PDB entry 5UH9 | X-ray diffraction, 4.40 A resolution (low resolution: residue-level contacts below are approximate; hydrogen-bond / salt-bridge calls are withheld) | chains A and B of the 9 polymer chains in the assembly

# Chain A (and B)
Molecule: DNA-directed RNA polymerase subunit alpha
Source organism: Mycobacterium tuberculosis (strain ATCC 25618 / H37Rv)
Notes: EC 2.7.7.6; chain B of this document is another copy of the same molecule, construct and numbering; everything in this record applies to it too
Reference sequence: P9WGZ1 (RPOA_MYCTU); numbering as in UniProt (aligned over 1-347)
Sequence (347 residues; numbered 1 to 347; the number before each row is that of its first residue):
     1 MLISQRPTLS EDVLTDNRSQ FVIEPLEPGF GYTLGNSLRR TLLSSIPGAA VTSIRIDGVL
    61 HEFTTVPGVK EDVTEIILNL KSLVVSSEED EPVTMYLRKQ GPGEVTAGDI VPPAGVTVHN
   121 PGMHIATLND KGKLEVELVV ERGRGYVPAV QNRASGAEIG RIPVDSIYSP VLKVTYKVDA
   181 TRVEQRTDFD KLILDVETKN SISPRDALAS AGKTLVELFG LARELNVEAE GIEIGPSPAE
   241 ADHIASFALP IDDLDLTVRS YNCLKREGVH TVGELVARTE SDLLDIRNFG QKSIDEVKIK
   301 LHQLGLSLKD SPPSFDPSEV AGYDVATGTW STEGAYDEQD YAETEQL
Disordered / not traced: 1-2, 227-347 (chain B: 1-5, 155, 233-347)

# How chain A and chain B interact
Pairs across the interface (56; chain A residue first):
  I3(A) - E141(B)
  I3(A) - R142(B)
  I3(A) - Y168(B)
  Q5(A) - R144(B)
  T8(A) - L218(B)
  T8(A) - L221(B)
  L26(A) - L218(B)
  E27(A) - S44(B)
  E27(A) - R144(B)
  G29(A) - R40(B)
  F30(A) - R40(B)
  F30(A) - T41(B)
  F30(A) - L215(B)
  F30(A) - L218(B)
  T33(A) - N36(B)
  T33(A) - S37(B)
  L34(A) - F219(B)
  S37(A) - T33(B)
  S37(A) - S37(B)
  R40(A) - G29(B)
  R40(A) - T33(B)
  T41(A) - F30(B)
  S44(A) - F30(B)
  S45(A) - E27(B)
  S45(A) - F30(B)
  R144(A) - E27(B)
  E184(A) - V150(B)
  Q185(A) - Q151(B)
  D206(A) - E228(B)
  L208(A) - A222(B)
  A209(A) - A222(B)
  A209(A) - R223(B)
  A209(A) - N226(B)
  S210(A) - E228(B)
  G212(A) - F219(B)
  G212(A) - A222(B)
  G212(A) - R223(B)
  K213(A) - R223(B)
  K213(A) - V227(B)
  K213(A) - A229(B)
  T214(A) - A229(B)
  T214(A) - E230(B)
  L215(A) - F219(B)
  V216(A) - F219(B)
  V216(A) - G220(B)
  V216(A) - R223(B)
  E217(A) - E230(B)
  L218(A) - E230(B)
  F219(A) - L34(B)
  F219(A) - L215(B)
  F219(A) - V216(B)
  F219(A) - F219(B)
  L221(A) - T8(B)
  A222(A) - A209(B)
  R223(A) - K213(B)
  N226(A) - R205(B)
Interface residues without a listed pair, chain A (37 interface residues in all): S10, L38, D188, G220
Interface residues without a listed pair, chain B (40 interface residues in all): Y32, S45, D90, L208, G212, L225, I232

# Summary
37 residues of chain A and 40 residues of chain B are in contact.
Chain A and chain B are both DNA-directed RNA polymerase subunit alpha (Mycobacterium tuberculosis (strain
ATCC 25618 / H37Rv)); the structure, Crystal structure of Mycobacterium tuberculosis transcription initiation
complex containing 2nt RNA, was determined by X-ray diffraction (same publication as 5UH5, 5UH6, 5UH8, 5UHA,
5UHB, 5UHC and 4 further entries).
